PDB entry 7NVV | electron microscopy, 2.90 A resolution | chains 2 and 7 of the 8 polymer chains in the assembly

Chain 2:
Name: General transcription factor IIH subunit 4
Organism: Homo sapiens
UniProtKB: Q92759 (TF2H4_HUMAN); numbering as in UniProt (aligned over 1-462)
Sequence (462 residues; row label = number of the first residue in the row):
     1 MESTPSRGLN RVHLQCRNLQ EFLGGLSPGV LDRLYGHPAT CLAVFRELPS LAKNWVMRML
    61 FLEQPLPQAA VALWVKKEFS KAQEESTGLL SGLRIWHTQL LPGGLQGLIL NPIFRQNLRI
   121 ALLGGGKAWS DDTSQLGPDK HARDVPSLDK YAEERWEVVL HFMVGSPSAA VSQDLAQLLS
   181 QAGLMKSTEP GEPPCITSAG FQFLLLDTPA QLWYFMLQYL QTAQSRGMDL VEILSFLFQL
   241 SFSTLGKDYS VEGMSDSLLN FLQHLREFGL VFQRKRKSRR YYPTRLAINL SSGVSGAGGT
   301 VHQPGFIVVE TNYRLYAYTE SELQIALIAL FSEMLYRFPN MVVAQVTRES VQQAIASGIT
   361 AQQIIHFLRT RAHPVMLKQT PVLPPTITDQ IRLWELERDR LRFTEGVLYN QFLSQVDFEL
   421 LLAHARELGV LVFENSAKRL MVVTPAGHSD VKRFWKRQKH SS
Disordered / not traced: 1-144, 243-254, 290-302, 459-462

Chain 7:
Name: General transcription and DNA repair factor IIH helicase subunit XPB
Organism: Homo sapiens
Notes: EC 3.6.4.12
UniProtKB: P19447 (ERCC3_HUMAN); residue numbers follow UniProt; this construct covers 1-782
Sequence (782 residues; row label = number of the first residue in the row):
     1 MGKRDRADRD KKKSRKRHYE DEEDDEEDAP GNDPQEAVPS AAGKQVDESG TKVDEYGAKD
    61 YRLQMPLKDD HTSRPLWVAP DGHIFLEAFS PVYKYAQDFL VAIAEPVCRP THVHEYKLTA
   121 YSLYAAVSVG LQTSDITEYL RKLSKTGVPD GIMQFIKLCT VSYGKVKLVL KHNRYFVESC
   181 HPDVIQHLLQ DPVIRECRLR NSEGEATELI TETFTSKSAI SKTAESSGGP STSRVTDPQG
   241 KSDIPMDLFD FYEQMDKDEE EEEETQTVSF EVKQEMIEEL QKRCIHLEYP LLAEYDFRND
   301 SVNPDINIDL KPTAVLRPYQ EKSLRKMFGN GRARSGVIVL PCGAGKSLVG VTAACTVRKR
   361 CLVLGNSAVS VEQWKAQFKM WSTIDDSQIC RFTSDAKDKP IGCSVAISTY SMLGHTTKRS
   421 WEAERVMEWL KTQEWGLMIL DEVHTIPAKM FRRVLTIVQA HCKLGLTATL VREDDKIVDL
   481 NFLIGPKLYE ANWMELQNNG YIAKVQCAEV WCPMSPEFYR EYVAIKTKKR ILLYTMNPNK
   541 FRACQFLIKF HERRNDKIIV FADNVFALKE YAIRLNKPYI YGPTSQGERM QILQNFKHNP
   601 KINTIFISKV GDTSFDLPEA NVLIQISSHG GSRRQEAQRL GRVLRAKKGM VAEEYNAFFY
   661 SLVSQDTQEM AYSTKRQRFL VDQGYSFKVI TKLAGMEEED LAFSTKEEQQ QLLQKVLAAT
   721 DLDAEEEVVA GEFGSRSSQA SRRFGTMSSM SGADDTVYME YHSSRSKAPS KHVHPLFKRF
   781 RK
Disordered / not traced: 1-50, 201-265, 721-782
Curated features (UniProtKB/Swiss-Prot):
  - motif: Arg-6 to His-18 (Nuclear localization signal), Asp-441 to His-444 (DEVH box)
  - binding site (ATP): Leu-340 to Ser-347, Arg-642, Arg-645
  - modified residue (Phosphoserine): Ser-686, Ser-751
  - natural variant: Phe-99 (F99S: In XP-B), Thr-119 (T119P: In TTD2), Lys-418 (K418Q: In a breast cancer sample)
  - mutagenesis: Lys-346 (K346R: Dominant-negative effect on transcription and NER, induces chromatin collapse, probably has no ATPase activity. No transcriptional activity of the reconstituted TFIIH complex ...), Thr-469 (T469A: Very low 3'-5' helicase activity, wild-type ATPase activity, opens damaged DNA, nearly wild-type NER activity in vivo, 50% decreased transcription in vitro), Gln-638 (Q638A: Very low 3'-5' helicase activity, wild-type ATPase activity, wild-type damaged DNA removal, 80% decreased transcription (all in vitro)), Ser-751 (S751A: Restores NER in XPB/ERCC3-defective cells, does not inhibit 5'-incision by ERCC1-XPF, wild-type transcription and helicase activities ...), Lys-782 (Impairs protein folding)
Residues lining bound ligands: ADP / beryllium trifluoride: Val-315, Leu-316, Arg-317, Gln-320, Pro-341, Cys-342, Gly-343, Ala-344, Gly-345, Lys-346, Ser-347, Leu-348, Gln-377, Met-380, Trp-381, Glu-442, Ala-468, Ser-614, Asp-616, Pro-618, Gln-638, Arg-642, Arg-645
From the paper describing this entry:
  - conformationally variable residues (side-chain flip): Met-450

Chain 2 / chain 7 interface:
Residue-residue contacts - 51 pairs, chain 2 then chain 7:
  Val-308(2) / His-112(7)
  Val-309(2) / His-112(7)
  Glu-310(2) / Pro-110(7)
  Glu-310(2) / His-112(7)  hydrogen bond (side chain-backbone)
  Glu-310(2) / Val-113(7)  hydrogen bond (side chain-backbone)
  Thr-311(2) / Gly-684(7)
  Asn-312(2) / Cys-108(7)
  Asn-312(2) / Pro-110(7)
  Arg-314(2) / Cys-108(7)
  Arg-314(2) / Glu-115(7)  salt bridge
  Tyr-316(2) / Phe-85(7)  hydrophobic
  Tyr-316(2) / Val-113(7)  hydrophobic
  Tyr-318(2) / Trp-77(7)
  Tyr-318(2) / Glu-87(7)  hydrogen bond
  Tyr-318(2) / Phe-89(7)
  Glu-322(2) / Glu-55(7)
  Glu-322(2) / Tyr-56(7)  hydrogen bond
  Ile-325(2) / Tyr-56(7)  hydrophobic
  Ala-326(2) / Tyr-56(7)
  Ala-329(2) / Tyr-56(7)  hydrophobic
  Met-334(2) / Tyr-56(7)
  Met-334(2) / Gly-57(7)
  Met-334(2) / Ala-58(7)
  Leu-335(2) / Ala-58(7)
  Leu-335(2) / Lys-59(7)  hydrogen bond (backbone-backbone)
  Tyr-336(2) / Lys-59(7)
  Tyr-336(2) / Tyr-61(7)  hydrophobic
  Tyr-336(2) / His-83(7)
  Tyr-336(2) / Phe-85(7)  hydrophobic
  Arg-337(2) / Asp-54(7)  salt bridge
  Arg-337(2) / Lys-59(7)  hydrogen bond (backbone-backbone)
  Arg-337(2) / Asp-60(7)
  Arg-337(2) / Tyr-61(7)
  Arg-337(2) / Arg-62(7)
  Phe-338(2) / Arg-62(7)
  Pro-339(2) / Arg-62(7)
  Asn-340(2) / Leu-67(7)
  Asn-340(2) / Trp-77(7)  hydrogen bond
  Asn-340(2) / Lys-145(7)
  Met-341(2) / Trp-77(7)  hydrophobic
  Val-343(2) / Phe-85(7)  hydrophobic
  Val-375(2) / Phe-89(7)  hydrophobic
  Val-375(2) / His-112(7)
  Met-376(2) / His-112(7)
  Gln-379(2) / His-112(7)  hydrogen bond
  Thr-386(2) / Ser-686(7)
  Thr-386(2) / Phe-687(7)
  Thr-386(2) / Lys-688(7)
  Leu-393(2) / Trp-511(7)  hydrophobic
  Leu-393(2) / Val-689(7)  hydrophobic
  Arg-400(2) / Asp-666(7)  salt bridge
Interface residues without a listed pair, chain 2 (29 interface residues in all): His-373, Gln-390
Interface residues without a listed pair, chain 7 (34 interface residues in all): Met-65, His-71, Ala-79, Asp-81, Thr-111, Val-681

In short:
Chain 2 and chain 7 form an interface of 29 and 34 residues respectively, with 8 hydrogen bonds and 3 salt
bridges. Polar contacts include Arg-314(2)/Glu-115(7), Arg-337(2)/Asp-54(7) and Arg-400(2)/Asp-666(7). Bound
to chain 7: ADP / beryllium trifluoride. UniProt lists 10 ATP-binding residues and 5 mutagenesis sites on
chain 7. From the paper: conformational variability at Met-450(7).
Here chain 2 is General transcription factor IIH subunit 4 and chain 7 is General transcription and DNA repair
factor IIH helicase subunit XPB, both from Homo sapiens. Entry 7NVV (XPB-containing part of TFIIH in a
post-translocated state (with ADP-BeF3)) was determined by electron microscopy.
